PDB entry 3UBY | X-ray diffraction, 2.00 A resolution | chains A and D of the 3 polymer chains in the assembly

Chain A:
Name: DNA-3-methyladenine glycosylase
Source organism: Homo sapiens
Notes: EC 3.2.2.21; fragment: delta79aag
Reference sequence: P29372 (3MG_HUMAN); residues 84-298 here = UniProt positions 84-298
Sequence (219 residues; each row starts with the number of its first residue):
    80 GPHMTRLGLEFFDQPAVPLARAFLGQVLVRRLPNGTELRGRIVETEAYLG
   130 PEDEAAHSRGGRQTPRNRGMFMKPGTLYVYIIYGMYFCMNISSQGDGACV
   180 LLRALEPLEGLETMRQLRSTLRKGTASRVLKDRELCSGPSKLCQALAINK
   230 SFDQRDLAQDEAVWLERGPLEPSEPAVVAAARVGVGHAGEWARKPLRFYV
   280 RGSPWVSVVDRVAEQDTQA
Disordered / not traced: 201-208, 265-266, 294-298
Sequence notes: expression tag (80-83)
UniProt features mapped onto this chain:
  - modified residue: Ser-252 (Phosphoserine)
What the authors report for this chain:
  - binding site for the 13-nt DNA strand (chain D): Tyr-162, Met-164
  - binding site for the 13-nt DNA strand: Ala-134 to His-136, Tyr-162, Arg-182, Arg-197, Arg-207, Ser-219, Lys-220

Chain D:
Molecule: 13-nt DNA strand
Sequence (13 nucleotides; row label = number of the first residue in the row):
     1 GACATGXTTGCCT
Disordered / not traced: 9-13
Modified positions: EDC (N3,N4-etheno-2'-deoxycytidine-5'-monophosphate) at position 7

Chain A / chain D interface:
Contacting residue pairs - 12 pairs, chain A then chain D:
  Arg-141(A) / DG6(D)  hydrogen bond to the phosphate
  Arg-141(A) / EDC_7(D)  salt bridge to the phosphate
  Thr-143(A) / DG6(D)  hydrogen bond to the phosphate
  Pro-144(A) / DG6(D)  phosphate contact
  Arg-145(A) / DT5(D)  phosphate contact
  Arg-145(A) / DG6(D)  hydrogen bond to the phosphate
  Tyr-162(A) / DA2(D)  base contact
  Tyr-162(A) / DC3(D)  base contact
  Gly-163(A) / DC3(D)  hydrogen bond to the base
  Gly-163(A) / DA4(D)  sugar contact
  Met-164(A) / DA2(D)  base contact
  Lys-229(A) / DT5(D)  phosphate contact
Interface residues without a listed pair, chain A (9 interface residues in all): Ile-160

In short:
Chain A and chain D form an interface of 9 and 6 residues respectively; the contacts include 4 hydrogen bonds
and 1 salt bridge. Polar contacts include Gly-163(A)/DC3(D), Arg-141(A)/DG6(D) and Thr-143(A)/DG6(D). From the
paper: a binding site for the 13-nt DNA strand at Ala-134(A), Tyr-162(A) and Arg-182(A) among others; a
binding site for the 13-nt DNA strand (chain D) at Tyr-162(A) and Met-164(A).
Here chain A is DNA-3-methyladenine glycosylase (Homo sapiens) and chain D is a 13-nt DNA strand. Entry 3UBY
(Crystal structure of human alklyadenine DNA glycosylase in a lower and higher-affinity complex with DNA) was
determined by X-ray diffraction.
